8IJD - chains B and S of the 5 polymer chains in the assembly; structure by electron microscopy, 3.25 A resolution.

[Chain B]
Molecule: Guanine nucleotide-binding protein G(I)/G(S)/G(T) subunit beta-1
Organism: Homo sapiens
UniProtKB: P62873 (GBB1_HUMAN); residue numbers follow UniProt; this construct covers 4-340
Sequence (337 residues; each row starts with the number of its first residue):
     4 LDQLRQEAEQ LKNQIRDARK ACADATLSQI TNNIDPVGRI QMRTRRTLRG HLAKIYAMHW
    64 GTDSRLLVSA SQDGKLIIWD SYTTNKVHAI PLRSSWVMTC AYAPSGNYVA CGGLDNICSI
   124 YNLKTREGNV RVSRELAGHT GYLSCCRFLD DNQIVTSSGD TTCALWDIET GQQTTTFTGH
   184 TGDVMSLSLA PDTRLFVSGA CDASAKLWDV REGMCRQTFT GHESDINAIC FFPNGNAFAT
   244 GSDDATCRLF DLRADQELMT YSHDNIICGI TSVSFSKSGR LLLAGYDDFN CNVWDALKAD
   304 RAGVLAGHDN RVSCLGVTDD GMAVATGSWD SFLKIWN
UniProt features mapped onto this chain:
  - modified residue: His-266 (Phosphohistidine)
  - natural variant: Leu-30 (L30F: In MRD42; uncertain significance), Arg-52 (R52G: In MRD42), Gly-64 (G64V: In MRD42), Asp-76 (D76E: In MRD42; D76G: In MRD42), Gly-77 (G77S: In MRD42), Lys-78 (K78R: In MRD42), Ile-80 (I80N: In MRD42; I80T: In MRD42), His-91 (H91R: In MRD42; uncertain significance), Ala-92 (A92T: In MRD42), Pro-94 (P94S: In MRD42), Leu-95 (L95P: In MRD42), Arg-96 (R96L: In MRD42), 5 further natural variant entries in UniProt

[Chain S]
Molecule: scFv16
Organism: Homo sapiens
Notes: antibody fragment or engineered binder
Sequence (248 residues; row label = number of the first residue in the row; note: 2 numbers in that range are skipped by the numbering (no residue carries them; nothing is unmodelled there); a row labelled like 121A-121O holds insertion residues (121A, then the next letters in order)):
     1 DVQLVESGGG LVQPGGSRKL SCSASGFAFS SFGMHWVRQA PEKGLEWVAY ISSGSGTIYY
    61 ADTVKGRFTI SRDDPKNTLF LQMTSLRSED TAMYYCVRSI YYYGSSPFDF WGQGTTLTVS
   121 S
121A-121O GGGGSGGGGSGGGGS
   124 SDIVMTQATS SVPVTPGESV SISCRSSKSL LHSNGNTYLY WFLQRPGQSP QLLIYRMSNL
   184 ASGVPDRFSG SGSGTAFTLT ISRLEAEDVG VYYCMQHLEY PLTFGAGTKL EL
Not modelled in the structure: 121A-121O
Disulfides: Cys-22/Cys-96, Cys-147/Cys-217

[Interface between chain B and chain S]
Pairs across the interface (9; chain B residue first):
  Arg-68(B) with Tyr-103(S)
  Leu-69(B) with Tyr-103(S), hydrophobic
  Val-90(B) with Tyr-102(S), hydrophobic
  Arg-129(B) with Val-2(S); Arg-98(S), hydrogen bond (backbone-side chain)
  Glu-130(B) with Gly-26(S); Phe-27(S); Ala-28(S), hydrogen bond (backbone-backbone)
  Gly-131(B) with Phe-32(S)
Other interface residues (no listed pair), chain B (8 interface residues in all): His-91, Asn-132
Other interface residues (no listed pair), chain S (9 interface residues in all): Ser-31

[Overview]
Chain B and chain S form an interface of 8 and 9 residues respectively, with 2 hydrogen bonds. Polar pairs
include Arg-129(B)/Arg-98(S) and Glu-130(B)/Ala-28(S).
Here chain B is Guanine nucleotide-binding protein G(I)/G(S)/G(T) subunit beta-1 and chain S is scFv16, both
from Homo sapiens. Entry 8IJD (Cryo-EM structure of human HCAR2-Gi complex with MK-6892) was determined by
electron microscopy, deposited together with 8IJ3, 8IJA and 8IJB.
